PDB entry 4P75 | X-ray diffraction, 2.96 A resolution | chains A and B of the 4 polymer chains in the assembly

[Chain A (and B)]
Protein: Phenylalanine--tRNA ligase beta subunit
From: Pseudomonas aeruginosa
Notes: EC 6.1.1.20; chain B of this document is another copy of the same molecule, construct and numbering; everything in this record applies to it too
Reference sequence: Q9I0A4 (SYFB_PSEAE); numbering as in UniProt (aligned over 1-792)
Chain sequence (792 residues; row label = number of the first residue in the row):
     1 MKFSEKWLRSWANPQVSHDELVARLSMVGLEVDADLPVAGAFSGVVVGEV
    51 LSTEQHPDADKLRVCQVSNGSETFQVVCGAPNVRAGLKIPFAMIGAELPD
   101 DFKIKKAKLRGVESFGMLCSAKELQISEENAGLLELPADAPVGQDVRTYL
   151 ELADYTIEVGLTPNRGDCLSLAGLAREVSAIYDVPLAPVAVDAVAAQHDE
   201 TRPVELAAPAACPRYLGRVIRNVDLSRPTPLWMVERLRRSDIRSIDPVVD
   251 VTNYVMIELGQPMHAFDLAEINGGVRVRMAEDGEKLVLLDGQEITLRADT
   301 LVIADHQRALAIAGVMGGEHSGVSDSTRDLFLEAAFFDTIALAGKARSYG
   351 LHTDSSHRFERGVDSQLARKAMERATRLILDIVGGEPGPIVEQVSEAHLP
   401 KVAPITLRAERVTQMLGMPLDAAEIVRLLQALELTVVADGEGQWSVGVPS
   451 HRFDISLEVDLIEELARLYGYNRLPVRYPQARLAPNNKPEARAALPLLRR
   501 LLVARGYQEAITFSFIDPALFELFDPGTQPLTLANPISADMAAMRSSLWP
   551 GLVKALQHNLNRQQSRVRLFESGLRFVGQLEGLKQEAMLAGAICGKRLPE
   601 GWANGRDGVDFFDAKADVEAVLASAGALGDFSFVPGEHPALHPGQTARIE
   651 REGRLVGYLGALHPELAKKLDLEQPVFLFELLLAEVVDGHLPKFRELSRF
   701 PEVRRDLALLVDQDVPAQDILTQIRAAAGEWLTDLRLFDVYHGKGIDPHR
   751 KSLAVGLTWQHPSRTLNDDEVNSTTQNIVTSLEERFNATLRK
Disordered / not traced: 792
Swiss-Prot annotation at these positions:
  - binding site (Mg(2+)): Asp454, Asp460, Glu463, Glu464

[How chain A and chain B interact]
Pairs across the interface (49):
  Arg477(A) with Arg482(B)
  Tyr478(A) with Arg482(B), hydrogen bond (backbone-side chain); Leu483(B); Ala484(B), hydrophobic
  Pro479(A) with Ala481(B); Arg482(B); Leu483(B)
  Gln480(A) with Gln480(B); Ala481(B); Arg482(B)
  Ala481(A) with Pro479(B); Gln480(B); Ala481(B), hydrogen bond (backbone-backbone)
  Arg482(A) with Arg477(B); Tyr478(B), hydrogen bond (side chain-backbone); Pro479(B); Gln480(B), hydrogen bond
  Leu483(A) with Tyr478(B); Pro479(B); Leu483(B), hydrophobic
  Ala484(A) with Tyr478(B), hydrophobic
  Ala504(A) with Ala504(B), hydrophobic
  Gln563(A) with Pro701(B); Glu702(B), hydrogen bond (side chain-backbone)
  Pro599(A) with Arg736(B)
  Glu600(A) with Arg704(B), salt bridge; Arg736(B); Phe738(B)
  Gly601(A) with Leu737(B); Phe738(B)
  Trp602(A) with Phe612(B), hydrophobic; Leu737(B), hydrogen bond (backbone-backbone); Phe738(B); Asp739(B); Val740(B), hydrophobic
  Arg606(A) with Asp739(B), salt bridge
  Phe612(A) with Trp602(B), hydrophobic
  Pro701(A) with Gln563(B)
  Glu702(A) with Gln563(B)
  Arg704(A) with Glu600(B), salt bridge
  Arg736(A) with Glu600(B), salt bridge
  Leu737(A) with Gly601(B); Trp602(B), hydrogen bond (backbone-backbone)
  Phe738(A) with Glu600(B); Gly601(B); Trp602(B)
  Asp739(A) with Trp602(B); Arg606(B), salt bridge
  Val740(A) with Trp602(B), hydrophobic
Interface residues without a listed pair, chain A (26 interface residues in all): Leu501, Arg505
Interface residues without a listed pair, chain B (26 interface residues in all): Leu501, Arg505, Pro599

[Summary]
Chain A and chain B each contribute 26 residues to their interface, with 7 hydrogen bonds and 5 salt bridges.
Polar pairs include Glu600(A)-Arg704(B), Arg606(A)-Asp739(B) and Arg736(A)-Glu600(B). Curated annotation
(UniProt) lists 4 Mg2+-binding residues on chain A.
Chain A and chain B are both Phenylalanine--tRNA ligase beta subunit (Pseudomonas aeruginosa); the structure,
PheRS in complex with compound 4a, was determined by X-ray diffraction, deposited together with 4P71, 4P72 and
4P74.
